PDB entry 4DMW | X-ray diffraction, 2.50 A resolution | chain A

Chain A:
Protein: Toxin A
Source organism: Clostridium difficile
Notes: EC 2.4.1.-; fragment: Glucosyltransferase domain
UniProt: P16154 (TOXA_CLODI); numbering as in UniProt (aligned over 1-541)
Sequence (556 residues; each row starts with the number of its first residue; numbers below 1 keep their minus sign (Met-14 is residue -14)):
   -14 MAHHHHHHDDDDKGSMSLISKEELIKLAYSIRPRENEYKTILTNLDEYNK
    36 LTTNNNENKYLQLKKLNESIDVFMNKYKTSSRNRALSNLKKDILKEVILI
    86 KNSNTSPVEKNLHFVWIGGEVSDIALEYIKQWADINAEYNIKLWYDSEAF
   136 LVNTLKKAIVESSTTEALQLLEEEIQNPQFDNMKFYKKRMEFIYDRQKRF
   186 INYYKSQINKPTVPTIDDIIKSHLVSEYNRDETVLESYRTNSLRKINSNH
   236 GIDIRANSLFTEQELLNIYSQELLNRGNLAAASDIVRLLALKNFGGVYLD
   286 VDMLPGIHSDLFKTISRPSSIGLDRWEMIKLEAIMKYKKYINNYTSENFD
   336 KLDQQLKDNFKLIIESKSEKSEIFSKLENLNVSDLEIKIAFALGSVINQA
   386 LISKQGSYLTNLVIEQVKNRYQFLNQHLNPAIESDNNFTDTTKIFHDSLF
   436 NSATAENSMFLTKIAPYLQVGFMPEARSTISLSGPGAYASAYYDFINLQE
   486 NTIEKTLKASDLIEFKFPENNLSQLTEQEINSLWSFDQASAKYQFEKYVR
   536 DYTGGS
Disordered / not traced: -14 to 1, 196-197, 539-541
Construct notes: expression tag (-14 to 0)
Bound ions: Mn2+: Asp287 (together with UDP)
Ligand contacts: UDP (uridine-5'-diphosphate): Val100, Trp101, Ile102, Asn138, Leu264, Ala265, Ser268, Arg272, Tyr283, Asp285, Val286, Asp287, Glu514, Ser517, Leu518
From the paper describing this entry:
  - conformationally variable residues (loop rearrangement, side-chain flip): Trp101, Leu510 to Gln523
  - binding site for UDP: Trp101
  - mutagenesis - W101A (400-fold): decreased catalytic activity (citing earlier work)
  - catalytic residues: Asp269, Arg272, Tyr283, Asn383 (by similarity / conservation)
  - mutagenesis - Y283A/D285A/D287A: unchanged stability
  - mutagenesis - Y283A/D285A/D287A: abolished binding to UDP-glucose

Summary:
Ligands of chain A: UDP. The paper reports catalytic residues Asp269, Arg272 and Tyr283 among others; W101A
reduces catalytic activity.
Chain A is Toxin A (Clostridium difficile); the structure, Crystal structure of the GT domain of Clostridium
difficile toxin A (TcdA) in complex with UDP ..., was determined by X-ray diffraction, deposited together with
4DMV.
